4B7K - chains A and B; structure by X-ray diffraction, 2.39 A resolution.

== Chain A ==
Protein: Hypoxia-inducible factor 1-alpha inhibitor
Source organism: Homo sapiens
Notes: EC 1.14.11.16, 1.14.11.30
Reference sequence: Q9NWT6 (HIF1N_HUMAN); numbering as in UniProt (aligned over 1-349)
Amino-acid sequence (349 residues; numbered 1 to 349; the number before each row is that of its first residue):
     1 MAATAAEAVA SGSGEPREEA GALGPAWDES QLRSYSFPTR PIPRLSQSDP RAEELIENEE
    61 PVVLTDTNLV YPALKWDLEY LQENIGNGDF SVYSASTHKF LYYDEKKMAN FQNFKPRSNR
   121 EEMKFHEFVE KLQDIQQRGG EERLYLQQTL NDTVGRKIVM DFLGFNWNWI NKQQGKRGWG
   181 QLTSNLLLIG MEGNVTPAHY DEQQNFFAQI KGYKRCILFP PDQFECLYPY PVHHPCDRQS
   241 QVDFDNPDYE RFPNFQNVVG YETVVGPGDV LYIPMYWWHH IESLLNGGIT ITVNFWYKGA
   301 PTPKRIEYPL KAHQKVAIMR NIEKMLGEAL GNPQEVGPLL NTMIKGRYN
Unresolved in the structure: 1-11
Ion coordination: Zn2+: His199, Asp201, His279 (together with N-oxalylglycine)
Ligand contacts: N-oxalylglycine (OGA): Tyr145, Leu188, Thr196, His199, Asp201, Asn205, Phe207, Lys214, His279, Ile281, Asn294, Trp296
Swiss-Prot annotation at these positions:
  - binding site (2-oxoglutarate): Tyr145, Thr196, Asn205, Lys214, Asn294
  - binding site (substrate): Asp152, Gln181 to Thr183, Asp201 to Gln203, Arg238, Gln239, Ala300, Asn321
  - binding site (Fe cation): His199, Asp201, His279
  - site: Leu340 (Important for dimer formation)
  - modified residue: Ala2 (N-acetylalanine)

== Chain B ==
Protein: Consensus ankyrin repeat domain-ser
Amino-acid sequence (20 residues; each row starts with the number of its first residue):
     1 HLEVVKLLLE HGADVSAQDK
Unresolved in the structure: 1-3, 19-20

== Chain A / chain B interface ==
Residue-residue contacts (33):
  Tyr93(A) - Gln18(B)
  Tyr102(A) - Ala17(B)
  Tyr102(A) - Gln18(B)  hydrogen bond (side chain-backbone)
  Tyr103(A) - Gln18(B)
  Asp104(A) - Gln18(B)
  Glu105(A) - Gln18(B)  hydrogen bond (backbone-side chain)
  Lys106(A) - Gln18(B)
  His199(A) - Ser16(B)  hydrogen bond
  Asp201(A) - Asp14(B)
  Asp201(A) - Val15(B)
  Asp201(A) - Ser16(B)  hydrogen bond
  Glu202(A) - His11(B)
  Glu202(A) - Gly12(B)  hydrogen bond (side chain-backbone)
  Glu202(A) - Ala13(B)
  Glu202(A) - Asp14(B)  hydrogen bond (backbone-backbone)
  Gln203(A) - Ala13(B)  hydrogen bond (side chain-backbone)
  Gln203(A) - Val15(B)
  Arg238(A) - Asp14(B)
  Arg238(A) - Val15(B)  hydrogen bond (side chain-backbone)
  Arg238(A) - Ser16(B)
  Tyr276(A) - His11(B)
  Trp296(A) - Val15(B)
  Trp296(A) - Ser16(B)
  Lys298(A) - Ala13(B)
  Thr302(A) - Leu9(B)
  Ile306(A) - Leu9(B)  hydrophobic
  Gln314(A) - Leu9(B)
  Ala317(A) - Leu8(B)
  Ala317(A) - Leu9(B)
  Ile318(A) - Leu8(B)
  Asn321(A) - Leu7(B)  hydrogen bond (side chain-backbone)
  Asn321(A) - Leu8(B)  hydrogen bond (side chain-backbone)
  Asn321(A) - Glu10(B)  hydrogen bond (side chain-backbone)
Other interface residues (no listed pair), chain A (28 interface residues in all): Lys107, Arg120, Gln147, Leu186, Ala300, Tyr308, Lys324, Met325
Other interface residues (no listed pair), chain B (13 interface residues in all): Val5

== Summary ==
The interface between chain A and chain B involves 28 residues on one side and 13 on the other; the contacts
include 11 hydrogen bonds. Polar contacts include Tyr102(A)-Gln18(B), Glu105(A)-Gln18(B) and
His199(A)-Ser16(B). Chain A binds N-oxalylglycine.
Here chain A is Hypoxia-inducible factor 1-alpha inhibitor (Homo sapiens) and chain B is Consensus ankyrin
repeat domain-ser. Entry 4B7K (Factor inhibiting hif-1 alpha in complex with consensus ankyrin repeat
domain-ser peptide (20-mer)) was determined by X-ray diffraction, deposited together with 4B7E.
